PDB entry 8JUN | electron microscopy, 2.38 A resolution | chains A and B

Chain A (and B):
Name: SID1 transmembrane family member 1
Organism: Homo sapiens
Notes: chain B of this document is another copy of the same molecule, construct and numbering; everything in this record applies to it too
UniProt: Q9NXL6 (SIDT1_HUMAN); residues 1-827 here = UniProt positions 1-827
Sequence (827 residues; row label = number of the first residue in the row):
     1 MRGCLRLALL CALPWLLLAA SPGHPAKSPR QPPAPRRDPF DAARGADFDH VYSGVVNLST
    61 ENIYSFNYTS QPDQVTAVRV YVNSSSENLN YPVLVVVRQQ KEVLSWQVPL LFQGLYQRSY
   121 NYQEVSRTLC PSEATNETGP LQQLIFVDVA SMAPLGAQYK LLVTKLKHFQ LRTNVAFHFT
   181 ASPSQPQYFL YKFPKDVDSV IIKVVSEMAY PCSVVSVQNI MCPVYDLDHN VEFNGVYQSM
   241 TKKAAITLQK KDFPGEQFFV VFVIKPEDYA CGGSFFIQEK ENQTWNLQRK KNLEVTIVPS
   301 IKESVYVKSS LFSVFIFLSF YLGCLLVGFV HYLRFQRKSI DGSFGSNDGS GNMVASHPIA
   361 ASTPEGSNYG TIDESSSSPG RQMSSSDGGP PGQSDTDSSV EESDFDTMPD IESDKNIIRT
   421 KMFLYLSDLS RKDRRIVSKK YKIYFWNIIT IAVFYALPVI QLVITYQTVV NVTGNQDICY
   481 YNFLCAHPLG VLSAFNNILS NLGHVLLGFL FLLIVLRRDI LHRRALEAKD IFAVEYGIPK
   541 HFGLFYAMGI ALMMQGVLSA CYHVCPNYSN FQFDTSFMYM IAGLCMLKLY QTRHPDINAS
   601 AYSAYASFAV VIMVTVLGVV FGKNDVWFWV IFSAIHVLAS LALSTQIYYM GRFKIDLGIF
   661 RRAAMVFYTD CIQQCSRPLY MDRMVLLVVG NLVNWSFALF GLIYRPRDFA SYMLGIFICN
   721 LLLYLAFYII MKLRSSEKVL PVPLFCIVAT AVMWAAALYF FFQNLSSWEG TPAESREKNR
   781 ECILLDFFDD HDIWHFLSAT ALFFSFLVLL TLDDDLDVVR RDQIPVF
Disordered / not traced: 1-41, 335-438, 824-827
Sequence notes: engineered mutation Gln555 (Glu in Q9NXL6)
UniProt features mapped onto this chain:
  - glycosylation (N-linked (GlcNAc...) asparagine): Asn57, Asn67, Asn83, Asn136, Asn282, Asn471, Asn567, Asn764
Disulfides: Cys130-Cys222, Cys212-Cys271, Cys479-Cys565, Cys485-Cys782
Metal / ion sites: Zn2+: His563, Asp574, His791, His795
What the authors report for this chain:
  - Zn2+ coordination: Asp574
  - conformationally variable residues (helix shift): Thr592
  - binding site for the ligand POV: Phe761, Asn764
  - mutagenesis - H795F: decreased catalytic activity
  - catalytic residues: His795

Chain A / chain B interface:
Pairs across the interface - 100 pairs, chain A then chain B:
  Leu58(A) with Leu144(B), hydrophobic; Phe146(B), hydrophobic
  Glu61(A) with Arg98(B), salt bridge
  Leu89(A) with Lys101(B)
  Asn90(A) with Gln100(B), hydrogen bond (backbone-side chain); Lys101(B)
  Tyr91(A) with Gln100(B)
  Pro92(A) with Gln100(B); Lys101(B)
  Leu94(A) with Gln99(B); Glu102(B); Val103(B)
  Val96(A) with Val96(B), hydrophobic; Val103(B), hydrophobic
  Arg98(A) with Glu61(B), salt bridge; Leu94(B); Ala150(B); Met152(B)
  Gln99(A) with Leu94(B); Met152(B)
  Gln100(A) with Asn90(B), hydrogen bond (side chain-backbone); Pro92(B); Met152(B)
  Lys101(A) with Asn90(B)
  Glu102(A) with Gln107(B)
  Val103(A) with Ser105(B); Trp106(B); Gln107(B)
  Ser105(A) with Val103(B); Ser105(B), hydrogen bond
  Trp106(A) with Val103(B)
  Gln107(A) with Glu102(B); Val103(B)
  Gln113(A) with Met221(B)
  Gln117(A) with Pro254(B)
  Leu144(A) with Met152(B)
  Phe146(A) with Met152(B), hydrophobic
  Ala150(A) with Arg98(B)
  Met152(A) with Arg98(B); Gln99(B); Gln100(B); Leu144(B); Phe146(B), hydrophobic
  Met221(A) with Gln113(B)
  Tyr225(A) with His229(B)
  Asp228(A) with Phe233(B)
  His229(A) with Tyr225(B); His229(B); Asn230(B); Phe233(B)
  Asn230(A) with His229(B)
  Phe233(A) with Asp228(B); His229(B)
  Pro254(A) with Gln117(B)
  Asn447(A) with Tyr602(B)
  Thr450(A) with Tyr602(B); Ala606(B)
  Ile451(A) with Phe454(B), hydrophobic; Tyr602(B)
  Val453(A) with Ala609(B), hydrophobic; Met613(B), hydrophobic
  Phe454(A) with Phe454(B); Tyr605(B); Phe608(B), hydrophobic; Ala609(B)
  Tyr455(A) with Phe454(B), hydrophobic
  Leu457(A) with Met613(B), hydrophobic
  Pro458(A) with Pro458(B), hydrophobic
  Gln461(A) with Tyr568(B); Ser569(B); Asn570(B); Phe571(B); Gln572(B), hydrogen bond; Val616(B)
  Leu462(A) with Ser569(B)
  Ile464(A) with Phe621(B), hydrophobic
  Tyr466(A) with Tyr466(B), hydrogen bond
  Tyr568(A) with Gln461(B), hydrogen bond (backbone-side chain); Thr465(B)
  Ser569(A) with Gln461(B)
  Asn570(A) with Gln461(B)
  Phe571(A) with Gln461(B)
  Gln572(A) with Gln461(B), hydrogen bond
  Ala601(A) with Tyr602(B)
  Tyr602(A) with Trp446(B); Asn447(B); Ile451(B); Ala601(B), hydrogen bond (side chain-backbone); Tyr602(B), hydrophobic; Tyr605(B)
  Tyr605(A) with Phe454(B); Tyr602(B)
  Ala606(A) with Thr450(B)
  Phe608(A) with Phe454(B), hydrophobic
  Ala609(A) with Val453(B), hydrophobic; Phe454(B)
  Ile612(A) with Leu457(B), hydrophobic
  Met613(A) with Val453(B), hydrophobic
  Val616(A) with Leu457(B), hydrophobic
  Phe621(A) with Ile464(B), hydrophobic
Other interface residues (no listed pair), chain A (63 interface residues in all): Val95, Leu104, Trp446, Thr465, Leu617, Val620
Other interface residues (no listed pair), chain B (60 interface residues in all): Leu58, Leu89, Tyr91, Leu104, Ile145, Leu462, Val620

Overview:
63 residues of chain A and 60 residues of chain B are in contact, with 8 hydrogen bonds and 2 salt bridges.
Polar contacts include Glu61(A)-Arg98(B), Asn90(A)-Gln100(B) and Ser105(A)-Ser105(B). The Zn2+ site is built
by His563(A), Asp574(A), His791(A) and His795(A). From the paper: the catalytic residue His795(A); H795F of
chain A reduces catalytic activity.
Chain A and chain B are both SID1 transmembrane family member 1 (Homo sapiens); the structure, Cryo-EM
structure of SIDT1 E555Q mutant, was determined by electron microscopy together with 8JUL from the same study.
